1TD3 - chains A and C of the 3 polymer chains in the assembly; structure by X-ray diffraction, 2.37 A resolution.

[Chain A]
Molecule: Head decoration protein
Organism: Enterobacteria phage P21
Reference sequence: P36275 (VSHP_BPP21); residues 0-114 here correspond to UniProt positions 1-115 (UniProt number = residue number + 1)
Amino-acid sequence (115 residues; row label = number of the first residue in the row; numbering starts at 0):
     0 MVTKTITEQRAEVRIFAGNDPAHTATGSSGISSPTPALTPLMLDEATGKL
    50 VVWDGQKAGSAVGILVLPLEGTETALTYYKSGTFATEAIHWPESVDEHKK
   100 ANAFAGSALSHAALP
Unresolved in the structure: 0-11

[Chain C]
Molecule: Head decoration protein
Organism: Enterobacteria phage P21
Reference sequence: P36275 (VSHP_BPP21); residues 400-514 here correspond to UniProt positions 1-115 (UniProt number = residue number - 399)
Amino-acid sequence (115 residues; each row starts with the number of its first residue):
   400 MVTKTITEQRAEVRIFAGNDPAHTATGSSGISSPTPALTPLMLDEATGKL
   450 VVWDGQKAGSAVGILVLPLEGTETALTYYKSGTFATEAIHWPESVDEHKK
   500 ANAFAGSALSHAALP
Unresolved in the structure: 400-411

[Chain A / chain C interface]
Contacting residue pairs (29):
  His22(A) - Asp419(C)
  Ala24(A) - Ser509(C)
  Gly26(A) - Asn501(C)
  Ser27(A) - His497(C)  hydrogen bond (side chain-backbone)
  Ser27(A) - Asn501(C)  hydrogen bond
  Leu42(A) - Ala457(C)
  Leu42(A) - Gly458(C)
  Leu42(A) - Asn501(C)
  Leu42(A) - Ala504(C)  hydrophobic
  Glu44(A) - Lys456(C)  salt bridge
  Thr46(A) - Asp495(C)
  Thr46(A) - His497(C)
  Thr46(A) - Lys498(C)
  Gly47(A) - Ala457(C)
  Gly47(A) - His497(C)
  Gly47(A) - Asn501(C)  hydrogen bond (backbone-side chain)
  Lys48(A) - His497(C)
  Lys48(A) - Asn501(C)
  Leu49(A) - Asn501(C)
  Val61(A) - Gly505(C)
  Tyr77(A) - Ala504(C)
  Lys79(A) - Asp419(C)  salt bridge
  Lys79(A) - Gly481(C)  hydrogen bond (side chain-backbone)
  Lys79(A) - Thr482(C)  hydrogen bond
  Lys79(A) - Ala507(C)  hydrogen bond (side chain-backbone)
  Lys79(A) - Leu508(C)
  Lys79(A) - Ser509(C)  hydrogen bond
  Gly105(A) - Gly505(C)
  Ser106(A) - Gly505(C)
Interface residues without a listed pair, chain A (17 interface residues in all): Thr25, Ala45
Interface residues without a listed pair, chain C (20 interface residues in all): Pro420, Ala500, Ser506, His510, Ala511

[Summary]
17 residues of chain A and 20 residues of chain C are in contact; the contacts include 7 hydrogen bonds and 2
salt bridges. Among the polar pairs are Glu44(A)-Lys456(C), Lys79(A)-Asp419(C) and Ser27(A)-His497(C).
Chain A and chain C are both Head decoration protein (Enterobacteria phage P21); the structure, Crystal
structure of VSHP_BPP21 in space group C2, was determined by X-ray diffraction together with 1TD0 and 1TD4
from the same study.
